Entry 6NBX (electron microscopy, 3.50 A resolution); this record covers chains H and I of the 18 polymer chains in the assembly.

# Chain H
Protein: NAD(P)H-quinone oxidoreductase subunit H
From: Thermosynechococcus elongatus (strain BP-1)
Notes: EC 1.6.5.-
UniProt: Q8DJD9 (NDHH_THEEB); residue numbers follow UniProt; this construct covers 1-394
Sequence (394 residues; each row starts with the number of its first residue):
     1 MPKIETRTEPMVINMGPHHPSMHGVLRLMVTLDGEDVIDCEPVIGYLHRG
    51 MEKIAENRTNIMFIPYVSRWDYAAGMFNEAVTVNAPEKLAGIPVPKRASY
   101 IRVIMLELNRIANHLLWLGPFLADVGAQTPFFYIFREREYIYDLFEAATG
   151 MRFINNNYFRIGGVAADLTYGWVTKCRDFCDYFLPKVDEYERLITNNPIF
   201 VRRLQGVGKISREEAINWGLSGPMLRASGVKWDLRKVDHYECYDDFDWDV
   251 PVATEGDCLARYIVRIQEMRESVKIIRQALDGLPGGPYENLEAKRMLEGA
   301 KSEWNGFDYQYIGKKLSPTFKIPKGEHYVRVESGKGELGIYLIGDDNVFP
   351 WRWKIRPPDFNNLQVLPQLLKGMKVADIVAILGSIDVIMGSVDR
Disordered / not traced: 1-2
Cystine bridges: C176-C180

# Chain I
Protein: NAD(P)H-quinone oxidoreductase subunit I
From: Thermosynechococcus elongatus (strain BP-1)
Notes: EC 1.6.5.-
UniProt: Q8DL31 (NDHI_THEEB); residue numbers follow UniProt; this construct covers 1-196
Sequence (196 residues; row label = number of the first residue in the row):
     1 MKFLNQITNYAKEAVQSAKYIGQGLSVTFDHMRRRPITVQYPYEKLIPSE
    51 RFRGRIHFEFDKCIACEVCVRVCPINLPVVDWVFNKELKKKELKHYSIDF
   101 GVCIFCANCVEYCPTNCLSVTEEYELATYDRHELNYDSVAMGRIPYKVTQ
   151 DPMVTPIREFAYLPAGVMSGHDLPAGAQRAGERPEAIANTAKSSEN
Disordered / not traced: 1-5, 190-196
Small-molecule neighbours:
  - 4Fe-4S cluster (SF4), molecule 1: I56, C73, P74, L77, P78, I98, C103, I104, F105, C106, A107, N108, C109
  - 4Fe-4S cluster (SF4), molecule 2: C63, I64, C66, E67, V68, C69, C109, Y112, C113, P114, T115, C117, L118
Swiss-Prot annotation at these positions:
  - binding site ([4Fe-4S] cluster): C63, C66, C69, C73, C103, C106, C109, C113

# Chain H / chain I interface
Contacting residue pairs (67):
  R58(H) - P74(I)  hydrogen bond (side chain-backbone)
  I61(H) - V72(I)  hydrophobic
  I61(H) - N108(I)  hydrogen bond (backbone-side chain)
  I61(H) - Y112(I)  hydrophobic
  M62(H) - R71(I)
  M62(H) - V72(I)
  M62(H) - C73(I)
  M62(H) - P74(I)
  P65(H) - C106(I)  hydrophobic
  Y66(H) - P74(I)
  Y66(H) - I75(I)
  Y133(H) - H31(I)
  R136(H) - I37(I)
  Y140(H) - F160(I)  hydrophobic
  Y140(H) - M168(I)
  D143(H) - E159(I)
  D143(H) - F160(I)
  D143(H) - A161(I)
  L144(H) - F160(I)  hydrophobic
  L144(H) - A161(I)  hydrophobic
  E146(H) - S49(I)  hydrogen bond (backbone-side chain)
  E146(H) - F52(I)
  E146(H) - E159(I)
  A147(H) - R51(I)
  A148(H) - R51(I)  hydrogen bond (backbone-side chain)
  G150(H) - R51(I)
  G150(H) - R53(I)  hydrogen bond (backbone-side chain)
  M151(H) - F105(I)
  N155(H) - R53(I)  hydrogen bond (backbone-side chain)
  N155(H) - F105(I)
  N155(H) - C106(I)
  N156(H) - R53(I)
  N157(H) - R53(I)
  N157(H) - C106(I)  hydrogen bond (side chain-backbone)
  N157(H) - N108(I)
  R160(H) - E111(I)  salt bridge
  A166(H) - R51(I)
  D167(H) - R51(I)  hydrogen bond (backbone-side chain)
  L168(H) - R51(I)  hydrogen bond (backbone-side chain)
  T169(H) - R51(I)
  Y170(H) - Q178(I)
  Y170(H) - A180(I)
  Y170(H) - E182(I)
  G171(H) - Q178(I)
  G171(H) - A180(I)
  T174(H) - A165(I)
  T174(H) - R179(I)
  K175(H) - F160(I)
  K175(H) - A161(I)
  K175(H) - L163(I)
  K175(H) - P164(I)  hydrogen bond (side chain-backbone)
  K175(H) - V167(I)  hydrogen bond (side chain-backbone)
  D178(H) - A165(I)
  D178(H) - G166(I)  hydrogen bond (side chain-backbone)
  D178(H) - V167(I)
  D178(H) - M168(I)
  Y182(H) - M168(I)  hydrophobic
  N197(H) - Y20(I)
  E289(H) - A180(I)
  E289(H) - G181(I)
  E289(H) - E185(I)
  N290(H) - E185(I)
  E292(H) - R183(I)  hydrogen bond (backbone-side chain)
  A293(H) - R183(I)
  A293(H) - E185(I)
  K315(H) - Y112(I)
  P318(H) - V72(I)  hydrophobic
Other interface residues (no listed pair), chain H (38 interface residues in all): F179, L316
Other interface residues (no listed pair), chain I (36 interface residues in all): N76, I104, A107

# Summary
38 residues of chain H face 36 of chain I across their interface; the contacts include 13 hydrogen bonds and 1
salt bridge. Polar contacts include R160(H)-E111(I), R58(H)-P74(I) and I61(H)-N108(I). Chain I binds 4Fe-4S
cluster.
Here chain H is NAD(P)H-quinone oxidoreductase subunit H and chain I is NAD(P)H-quinone oxidoreductase subunit
I, both from Thermosynechococcus elongatus (strain BP-1). Entry 6NBX (T.elongatus NDH (data-set 2)) was
determined by electron microscopy, deposited together with 6NBQ and 6NBY.
